PDB entry 7LJD | electron microscopy, 3.20 A resolution | chains B and N of the 5 polymer chains in the assembly

== Chain B ==
Protein: Guanine nucleotide-binding protein G(I)/G(S)/G(T) subunit beta-1
Organism: Rattus norvegicus
UniProt: P54311 (GBB1_RAT); numbering as in UniProt (aligned over 2-340)
Sequence (353 residues; numbered -12 to 340; the number before each row is that of its first residue; numbers below 1 keep their minus sign (His-12 is residue -12)):
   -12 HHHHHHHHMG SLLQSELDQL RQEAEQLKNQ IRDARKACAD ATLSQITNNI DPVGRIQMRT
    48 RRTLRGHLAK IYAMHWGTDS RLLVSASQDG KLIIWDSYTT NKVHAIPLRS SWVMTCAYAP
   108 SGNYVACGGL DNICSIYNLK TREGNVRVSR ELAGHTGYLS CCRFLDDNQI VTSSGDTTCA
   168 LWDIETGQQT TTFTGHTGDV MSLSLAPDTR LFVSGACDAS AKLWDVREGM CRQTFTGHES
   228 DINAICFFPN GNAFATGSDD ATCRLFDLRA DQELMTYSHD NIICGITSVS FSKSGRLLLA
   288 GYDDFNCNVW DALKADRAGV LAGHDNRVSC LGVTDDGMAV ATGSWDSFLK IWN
Not modelled in the structure: -12 to 2
Construct notes: expression tag (-12 to 1)
Swiss-Prot annotation at these positions:
  - modified residue: Ser2 (N-acetylserine), His266 (Phosphohistidine)

== Chain N ==
Protein: Nanobody 35
Organism: Lama glama
Notes: antibody fragment or engineered binder
Sequence (135 residues; row label = number of the first residue in the row; numbering starts at 0):
     0 MQVQLQESGG GLVQPGGSLR LSCAASGFTF SNYKMNWVRQ APGKGLEWVS DISQSGASIS
    60 YTGSVKGRFT ISRDNAKNTL YLQMNSLKPE DTAVYYCARC PAPFTRDCFD VTSTTYAYRG
   120 QGTQVTVSSH HHHHH
Not modelled in the structure: 0, 129-134
Disulfides: Cys22-Cys96, Cys99-Cys107

== Interface between chain B and chain N ==
Contacting residue pairs (22):
  Arg8(B) - Gln120(N)  hydrogen bond
  Thr184(B) - Thr114(N)
  Thr184(B) - Ala116(N)
  Cys204(B) - Tyr117(N)  hydrogen bond (backbone-side chain)
  Asp205(B) - Ala116(N)
  Ala206(B) - Tyr117(N)
  Thr223(B) - Gln1(N)  hydrogen bond (backbone-backbone)
  His225(B) - Val2(N)
  Glu226(B) - Val2(N)
  Glu226(B) - Gly26(N)
  Glu226(B) - Phe27(N)
  Glu226(B) - Thr28(N)
  Glu226(B) - Tyr32(N)  hydrogen bond
  Glu226(B) - Arg98(N)  hydrogen bond (backbone-side chain)
  Ser227(B) - Pro100(N)  hydrogen bond (side chain-backbone)
  Ser227(B) - Tyr117(N)  hydrogen bond (backbone-side chain)
  Asp228(B) - Pro100(N)
  Asp228(B) - Tyr117(N)  hydrogen bond
  Asp246(B) - Pro102(N)
  Asp247(B) - Tyr32(N)
  Asp247(B) - Pro102(N)
  Ile270(B) - Phe103(N)  hydrophobic
Also at the interface, not in a pair above, chain B (14 interface residues in all): Lys15
Also at the interface, not in a pair above, chain N (15 interface residues in all): Ala101

== Summary ==
Chain B and chain N form an interface of 14 and 15 residues respectively; the contacts include 8 hydrogen
bonds. Among the polar pairs are Arg8(B)-Gln120(N), Cys204(B)-Tyr117(N) and Glu226(B)-Tyr32(N).
Chain B is Guanine nucleotide-binding protein G(I)/G(S)/G(T) subunit beta-1 (Rattus norvegicus) and chain N is
Nanobody 35 (Lama glama); the structure, Allosteric modulator LY3154207 binding to dopamine-bound dopamine
receptor 1 in complex with miniGs protein, was determined by electron microscopy together with 7LJC from the
same study.
